4CIT - chain A; structure by X-ray diffraction, 1.80 A resolution.

# Chain A
Protein: Vanadium-dependent haloperoxidase
Source organism: Zobellia galactanivorans
Notes: EC 1.11.1.-, 1.11.1.8
UniProtKB: G0LAH5 (G0LAH5_ZOBGA); aligned to UniProt positions 1-449 over residues 1-449 (the alignment contains insertions or deletions, so no single offset holds)
Amino-acid sequence (458 residues; row label = number of the first residue in the row; numbers below 1 keep their minus sign (His-7 is residue -7)):
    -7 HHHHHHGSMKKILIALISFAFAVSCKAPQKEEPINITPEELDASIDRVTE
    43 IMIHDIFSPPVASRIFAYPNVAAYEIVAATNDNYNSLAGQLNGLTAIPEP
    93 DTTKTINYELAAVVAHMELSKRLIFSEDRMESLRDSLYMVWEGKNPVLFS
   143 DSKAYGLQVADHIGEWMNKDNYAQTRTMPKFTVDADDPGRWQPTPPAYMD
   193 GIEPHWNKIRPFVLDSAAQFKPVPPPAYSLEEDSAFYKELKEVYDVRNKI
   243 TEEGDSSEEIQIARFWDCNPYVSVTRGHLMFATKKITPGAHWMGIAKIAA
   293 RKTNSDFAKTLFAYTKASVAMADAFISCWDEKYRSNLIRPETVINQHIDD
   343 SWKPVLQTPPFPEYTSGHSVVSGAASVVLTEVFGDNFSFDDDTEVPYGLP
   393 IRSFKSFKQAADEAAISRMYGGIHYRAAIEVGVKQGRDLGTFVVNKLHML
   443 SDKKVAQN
Disordered / not traced: -7 to 21, 173-178, 266-275, 448-450
Sequence notes: expression tag (-7 to 0)
Modified positions: Cys260 (cysteinesulfonic acid; OCS)
Ion coordination: Na+: Ala70, Asn73, Tyr76; vanadate ion near His416 (its only coordinating residue here)
Reported in the primary citation:
  - post-translational modification sites: Cys260
  - vanadate ion coordination: His416
  - binding site for vanadate ion: Lys324, Arg331, Phe353, Ser358, Gly359, His360, Arg410
  - contacts within the chain: Ser358-His360 (hydrogen bond), Ser358-Arg410, Ser358-His416 (hydrogen bond), Cys320-Gly359
  - catalytic residues: His360, Arg410
  - mutagenesis - D322Y, H360A, H360S, R410A: abolished catalytic activity
  - mutagenesis - Y263A, S358A: increased catalytic activity on bromide
  - mutagenesis - W321R, S358A: unchanged catalytic activity
  - mutagenesis - Y263F, Y263S, C320S, D322K, F353H (26-fold): increased catalytic activity
  - specificity-determining residues: Tyr263, Ser358

# Overview
Ala70, Asn73 and Tyr76 form the Na+ site. The paper reports catalytic residues His360 and Arg410; Y263F, Y263S
and C320S, among others, increase catalytic activity; 12 substitutions were tested in all.
Chain A is Vanadium-dependent haloperoxidase (Zobellia galactanivorans); the structure, Crystal structure of
the first bacterial vanadium dependant iodoperoxidase, was determined by X-ray diffraction together with 4USZ
from the same study.
